Entry 8EQL (X-ray diffraction, 1.52 A resolution); this record covers chains D and F of the 3 polymer chains in the assembly.

== Chain D ==
Molecule: 16-nt DNA strand
Sequence (16 nucleotides; row label = number of the first residue in the row):
    17 TCCCACTTCC GGTTAT
Ion coordination: Na+ near DT32 (its only coordinating residue here)

== Chain F ==
Molecule: Transcription factor PU.1
Source organism: Homo sapiens
UniProtKB: P17947 (SPI1_HUMAN); numbering as in UniProt (aligned over 165-270)
Amino-acid sequence (106 residues; numbered 165 to 270; the number before each row is that of its first residue):
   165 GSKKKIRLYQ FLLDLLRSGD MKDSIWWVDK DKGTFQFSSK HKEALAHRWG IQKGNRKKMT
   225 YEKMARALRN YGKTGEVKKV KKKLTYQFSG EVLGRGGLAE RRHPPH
Not modelled in the structure: 165-168, 260-270
Differences from the reference sequence: engineered mutation Glu-226 (Gln in P17947)
UniProt features mapped onto this chain:
  - DNA-binding region: Ile-170 to Ser-253 (ETS)
  - binding site (DNA): Lys-217, Arg-230, Arg-233, Lys-243
Reported in the primary citation:
  - binding site for the 16-nt DNA strand: Glu-226
  - conformationally variable residues (side-chain flip): Glu-226
  - mutagenesis - Q226E (10-fold): increased binding to 1L
  - mutagenesis - Q226E (10-fold): increased binding to 4L

== Interface between chain D and chain F ==
Pairs across the interface - 17 pairs, chain D then chain F:
  DA21(D) with Arg-171(F), salt bridge to the phosphate
  DC22(D) with Arg-171(F), salt bridge to the phosphate; Leu-172(F), hydrogen bond to the phosphate; Lys-217(F), hydrogen bond to the phosphate; Tyr-235(F), hydrogen bond to the phosphate
  DT23(D) with Trp-213(F), hydrogen bond to the phosphate; Lys-217(F), salt bridge to the phosphate; Asn-219(F), hydrogen bond to the phosphate; Met-223(F), phosphate contact; Asn-234(F), base contact
  DT24(D) with Asn-219(F), phosphate contact; Arg-220(F), phosphate contact; Lys-221(F), hydrogen bond to the phosphate; Met-223(F), phosphate contact; Lys-227(F), salt bridge to the phosphate; Arg-230(F), base contact
  DC25(D) with Lys-221(F), salt bridge to the phosphate
Other interface residues (no listed pair), chain F (15 interface residues in all): Ile-170, Lys-222, Ala-231

== Summary ==
5 residues of chain D and 15 residues of chain F are in contact; the contacts include 6 hydrogen bonds and 5
salt bridges. Polar contacts include DC22(D)/Leu-172(F), DC22(D)/Lys-217(F) and DC22(D)/Tyr-235(F). From the
paper: a binding site for the 16-nt DNA strand at Glu-226(F); Q226E of chain F increases binding to 1L.
Here chain D is a 16-nt DNA strand and chain F is Transcription factor PU.1 (Homo sapiens). Entry 8EQL (Human
PU.1 ETS-Domain (165-270) Q226E Mutant Bound to d(AATAACCGGAAGTGGG)) was determined by X-ray diffraction
together with 8E3K, 8E3R, 8E4H, 8E5Y, 8EBH, 8EE9 and 14 further entries from the same study.
